8IYD - chains u and Q of the 30 polymer chains in the assembly; structure by electron microscopy, 3.10 A resolution.

[Chain u (and Q)]
Name: Tail tube terminator protein
Source organism: Escherichia phage lambda
Notes: chain Q of this document is another copy of the same molecule, construct and numbering; everything in this record applies to it too
UniProtKB: P03732 (TTTP_LAMBD); residues 4-134 here correspond to UniProt positions 1-131 (UniProt number = residue number - 3)
Sequence (131 residues; row label = number of the first residue in the row):
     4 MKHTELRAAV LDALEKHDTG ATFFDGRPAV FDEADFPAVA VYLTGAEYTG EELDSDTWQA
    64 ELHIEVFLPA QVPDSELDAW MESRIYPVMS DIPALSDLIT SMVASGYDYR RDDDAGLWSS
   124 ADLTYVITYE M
Unresolved in the structure: 4 (chain Q: fully traced)

[Chain u / chain Q interface]
Residue-residue contacts (33; chain u residue first):
  Gln74(u) with Pro31(Q); Ala32(Q)
  Asp77(u) with Arg10(Q), hydrogen bond (backbone-side chain); Asp28(Q), hydrogen bond (backbone-backbone); Gly29(Q)
  Ser78(u) with Thr7(Q); Arg10(Q); Asp28(Q)
  Asp81(u) with Met4(Q); His6(Q); Thr7(Q); Arg10(Q), salt bridge
  Met84(u) with Met4(Q), hydrophobic
  Glu85(u) with Met4(Q)
  Tyr89(u) with Met4(Q), hydrophobic; Met134(Q)
  Ala107(u) with Tyr51(Q); Trp61(Q), hydrophobic
  Ser108(u) with Glu50(Q); Tyr51(Q), hydrogen bond (backbone-backbone)
  Gly109(u) with Ala49(Q); Trp61(Q)
  Tyr110(u) with Met4(Q); His6(Q); Gly48(Q); Ala49(Q), hydrogen bond (backbone-backbone); Trp61(Q), hydrophobic
  Asp111(u) with Gly48(Q)
  Tyr112(u) with Arg10(Q), hydrogen bond
  Arg114(u) with Arg30(Q), hydrogen bond (side chain-backbone); Pro31(Q); Ala32(Q)
  Leu126(u) with Trp61(Q), hydrophobic
Other interface residues (no listed pair), chain u (17 interface residues in all): Pro76, Val106
Other interface residues (no listed pair), chain Q (17 interface residues in all): Tyr45, Leu46

[Overview]
Chain u and chain Q each contribute 17 residues to their interface; the contacts include 6 hydrogen bonds and
1 salt bridge. Polar contacts include Asp81(u)-Arg10(Q), Asp77(u)-Arg10(Q) and Tyr112(u)-Arg10(Q).
Both chains are Tail tube terminator protein (Escherichia phage lambda). Entry 8IYD (Tail cap of phage lambda
tail) was determined by electron microscopy together with 8IYK, 8IYL, 8JVM and 8KGE from the same study.
